PDB entry 5LK5 | X-ray diffraction, 2.30 A resolution | chains E and J of the 10 polymer chains in the assembly

# Chain E
Name: Calreticulin
Organism: Homo sapiens
Reference sequence: P27797 (CALR_HUMAN); residue numbers follow UniProt; this construct covers 18-203, 303-368
Chain sequence (265 residues; each row starts with the number of its first residue; note: 94 numbers in that range are skipped by the numbering (no residue carries them; nothing is unmodelled there)):
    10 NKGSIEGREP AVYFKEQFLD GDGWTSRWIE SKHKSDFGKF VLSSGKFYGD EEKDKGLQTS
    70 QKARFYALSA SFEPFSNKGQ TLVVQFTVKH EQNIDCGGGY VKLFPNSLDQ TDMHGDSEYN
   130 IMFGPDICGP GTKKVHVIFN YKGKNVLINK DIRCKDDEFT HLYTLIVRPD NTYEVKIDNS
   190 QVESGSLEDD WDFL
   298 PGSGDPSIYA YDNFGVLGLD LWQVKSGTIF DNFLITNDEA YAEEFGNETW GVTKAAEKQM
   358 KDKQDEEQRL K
Not modelled in the structure: 10-18, 298-302, 367-368
Differences from the reference sequence: expression tag (10-17); engineered mutation Lys71 (Asp in P27797); linker (299-302)
Curated features (UniProtKB/Swiss-Prot):
  - binding site (Ca(2+)): Gln26, Lys62, Lys64, Asp328
  - binding site (an alpha-D-glucoside): Tyr109, Lys111, Tyr128, Asp135, Asp317
  - modified residue: Lys48 (N6-acetyllysine), Lys64 (N6-(2-hydroxyisobutyryl)lysine), Lys159 (N6-acetyllysine)
  - glycosylation: Asn344 (N-linked (GlcNAc...) asparagine)
Disulfides: Cys105-Cys137
Metal / ion sites: Ca2+: Gln26, Lys62, Lys64, Asp328

# Chain J
Name: Calreticulin
Organism: Homo sapiens
Reference sequence: P27797 (CALR_HUMAN); numbering as in UniProt; present here: 18-204, 303-368
Chain sequence (265 residues; row label = number of the first residue in the row; note: 94 numbers in that range are skipped by the numbering (no residue carries them; nothing is unmodelled there)):
    10 NKGSIEGREP AVYFKEQFLD GDGWTSRWIE SKHKSDFGKF VLSSGKFYGD EEKDKGLQTS
    70 QKARFYALSA SFEPFSNKGQ TLVVQFTVKH EQNIDCGGGY VKLFPNSLDQ TDMHGDSEYN
   130 IMFGPDICGP GTKKVHVIFN YKGKNVLINK DIRCKDDEFT HLYTLIVRPD NTYEVKIDNS
   190 QVESGSLEDD WDFLPGSG
   302 DPSIYAYDNF GVLGLDLWQV KSGTIFDNFL ITNDEAYAEE FGNETWGVTK AAEKQMKDKQ
   362 DEEQRLK
Not modelled in the structure: 10-18, 368
Differences from the reference sequence: expression tag (10-17); engineered mutation Lys71 (Asp in P27797); linker (205-207, 302)
Curated features (UniProtKB/Swiss-Prot):
  - binding site (Ca(2+)): Gln26, Lys62, Lys64, Asp328
  - binding site (an alpha-D-glucoside): Tyr109, Lys111, Tyr128, Asp135, Asp317
  - modified residue: Lys48 (N6-acetyllysine), Lys64 (N6-(2-hydroxyisobutyryl)lysine), Lys159 (N6-acetyllysine)
  - glycosylation: Asn344 (N-linked (GlcNAc...) asparagine)
Disulfides: Cys105-Cys137
Metal / ion sites: Ca2+: Gln26, Lys62, Lys64, Asp328

# Chain E / chain J interface
Pairs across the interface - 4 pairs, chain E then chain J:
  Thr181(E) with Asp198(J)
  Ser193(E) with Ser193(J)
  Ser195(E) with Ser195(J)
  Asp198(E) with Thr181(J)
Other interface residues (no listed pair), chain E (5 interface residues in all): Gln190
Other interface residues (no listed pair), chain J (5 interface residues in all): Gln190

# Summary
The chain E/chain J interface involves 5 residues from each chain. Gln26(E), Lys62(E), Lys64(E) and Asp328(E)
coordinate Ca2+. From UniProt: 4 Ca2+-binding residues and 5 alpha-D-glucoside-binding residues on chain E; 4
Ca2+-binding residues and 5 alpha-D-glucoside-binding residues on chain J.
Chain E and chain J are both Calreticulin (Homo sapiens); the structure, Crystal structure of the globular
domain of human calreticulin mutant D71K, was determined by X-ray diffraction (same publication as 5HCA and
5HCF).
